PDB entry 5U70 | electron microscopy, 3.76 A resolution | chain A

Chain A:
Protein: Potassium channel subfamily T member 1
From: Gallus gallus
UniProtKB: Q8QFV0 (KCNT1_CHICK); numbering as in UniProt (aligned over 1-1201)
Sequence (1201 residues; row label = number of the first residue in the row):
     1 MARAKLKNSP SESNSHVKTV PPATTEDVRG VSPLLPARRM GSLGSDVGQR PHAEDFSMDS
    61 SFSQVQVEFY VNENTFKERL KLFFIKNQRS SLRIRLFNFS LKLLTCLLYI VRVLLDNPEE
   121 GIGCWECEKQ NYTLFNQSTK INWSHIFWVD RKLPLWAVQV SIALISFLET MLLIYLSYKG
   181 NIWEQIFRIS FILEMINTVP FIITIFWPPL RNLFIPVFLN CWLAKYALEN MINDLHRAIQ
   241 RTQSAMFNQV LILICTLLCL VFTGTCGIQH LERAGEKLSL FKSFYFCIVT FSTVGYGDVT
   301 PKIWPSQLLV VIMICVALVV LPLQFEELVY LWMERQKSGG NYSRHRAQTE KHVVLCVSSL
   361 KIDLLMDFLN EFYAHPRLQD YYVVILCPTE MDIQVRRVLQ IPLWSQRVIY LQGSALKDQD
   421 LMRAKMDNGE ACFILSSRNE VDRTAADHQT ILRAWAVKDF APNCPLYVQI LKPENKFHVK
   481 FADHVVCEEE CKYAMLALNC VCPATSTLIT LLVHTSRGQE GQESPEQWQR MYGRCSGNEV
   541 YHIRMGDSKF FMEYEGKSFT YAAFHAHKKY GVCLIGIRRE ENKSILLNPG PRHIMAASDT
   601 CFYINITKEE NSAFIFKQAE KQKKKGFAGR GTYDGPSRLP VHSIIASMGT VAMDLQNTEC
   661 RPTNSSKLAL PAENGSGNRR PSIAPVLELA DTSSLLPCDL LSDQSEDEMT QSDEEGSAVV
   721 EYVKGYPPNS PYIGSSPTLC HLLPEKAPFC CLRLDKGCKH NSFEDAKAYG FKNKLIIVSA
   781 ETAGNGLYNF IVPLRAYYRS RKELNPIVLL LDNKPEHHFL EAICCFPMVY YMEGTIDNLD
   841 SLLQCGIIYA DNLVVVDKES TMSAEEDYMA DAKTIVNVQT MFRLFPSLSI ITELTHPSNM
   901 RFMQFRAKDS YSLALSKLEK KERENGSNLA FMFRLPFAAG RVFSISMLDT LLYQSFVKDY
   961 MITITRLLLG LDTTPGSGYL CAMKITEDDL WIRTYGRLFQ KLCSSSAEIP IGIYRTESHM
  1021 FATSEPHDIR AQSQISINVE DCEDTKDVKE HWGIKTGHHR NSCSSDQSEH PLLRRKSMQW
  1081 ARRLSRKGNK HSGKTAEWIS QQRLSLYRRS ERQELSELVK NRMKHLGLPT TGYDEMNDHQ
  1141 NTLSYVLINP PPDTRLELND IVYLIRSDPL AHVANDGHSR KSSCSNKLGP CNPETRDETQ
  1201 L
Disordered / not traced: 1-68, 119-138, 619-719, 1020-1097, 1136-1137, 1172-1201
UniProt features mapped onto this chain:
  - binding site (K(+)): Val294, Gly295, Arg753, Lys756, Asn761, Tyr769, Gly770, Ser779, Leu810, Asp812, Gly834, Asp857
  - binding site (Na(+)): Leu511, His514, Ser536, Asn538, Arg753, Lys756, Phe771
  - binding site (Zn(2+)): Cys750, Cys751, Cys758, His760
  - glycosylation (N-linked (GlcNAc...) asparagine): Asn131, Asn136
Reported in the primary citation:
  - conformationally variable residues (helix shift): Met333

Overview:
Curated annotation (UniProt) lists 12 K+-binding residues, 7 Na+-binding residues and 4 Zn2+-binding residues.
The paper reports conformational variability at Met333.
Chain A is Potassium channel subfamily T member 1 (Gallus gallus); the structure, Chicken Slo2.2 in an open
conformation vitrified in the presence of 300 mM NaCl, was determined by electron microscopy (same publication
as 5U76).
